PDB entry 4OIW | X-ray diffraction, 2.44 A resolution | chains C and E of the 6 polymer chains in the assembly

Chain C (and E):
Molecule: Probable M18 family aminopeptidase 2
From: Pseudomonas aeruginosa
Notes: EC 3.4.11.-; chain E of this document is another copy of the same molecule, construct and numbering; everything in this record applies to it too
Reference sequence: Q9HYZ3 (APEB_PSEAE); numbering as in UniProt (aligned over 1-429)
Sequence (431 residues; numbered -1 to 429; the number before each row is that of its first residue; numbers below 1 keep their minus sign (Gly-1 is residue -1)):
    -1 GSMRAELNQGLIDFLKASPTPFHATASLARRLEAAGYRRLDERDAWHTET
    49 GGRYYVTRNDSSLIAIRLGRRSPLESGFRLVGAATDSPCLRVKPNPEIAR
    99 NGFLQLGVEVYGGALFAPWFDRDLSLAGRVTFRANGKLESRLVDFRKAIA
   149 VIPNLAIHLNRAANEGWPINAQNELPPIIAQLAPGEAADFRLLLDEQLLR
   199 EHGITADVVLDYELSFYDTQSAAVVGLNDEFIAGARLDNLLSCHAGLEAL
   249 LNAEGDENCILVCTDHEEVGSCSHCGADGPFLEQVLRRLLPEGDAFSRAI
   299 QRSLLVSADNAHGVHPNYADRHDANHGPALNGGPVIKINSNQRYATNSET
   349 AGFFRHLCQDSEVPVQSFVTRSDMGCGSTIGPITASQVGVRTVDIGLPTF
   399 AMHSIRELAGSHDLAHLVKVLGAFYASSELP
Disordered / not traced: -1 to 0, 268-276, 373-384
Sequence notes: expression tag (-1 to 0); engineered mutation Ala82 (His in Q9HYZ3)
Ion coordination: Zn2+: Asp236, Glu266, His401
Swiss-Prot annotation at these positions:
  - binding site (Zn(2+)): His156, His401

Interface between chain C and chain E:
Residue-residue contacts (157):
  Arg98(C) - Pro314(E)  hydrogen bond (side chain-backbone)
  Arg98(C) - Asn315(E)  hydrogen bond
  Asn99(C) - Val312(E)
  Asn99(C) - Pro314(E)
  Asn99(C) - Ala317(E)
  Phe101(C) - Phe229(E)  hydrophobic
  Phe101(C) - Val312(E)
  Phe101(C) - Pro314(E)  hydrophobic
  Phe101(C) - Phe398(E)  hydrophobic
  Gln103(C) - Pro314(E)
  Gln103(C) - Asn315(E)  hydrogen bond
  Gly111(C) - Ile155(E)
  Ala112(C) - Ile155(E)
  Ala112(C) - Asn162(E)  hydrogen bond (backbone-side chain)
  Leu113(C) - Leu153(E)
  Leu113(C) - Ala161(E)  hydrophobic
  Leu113(C) - Asn162(E)
  Phe114(C) - Asn162(E)  hydrogen bond (backbone-side chain)
  Pro116(C) - Asn152(E)
  Phe118(C) - Arg120(E)  hydrogen bond (backbone-side chain)
  Phe118(C) - Tyr316(E)
  Asp119(C) - Arg120(E)  hydrogen bond (backbone-side chain)
  Asp119(C) - Ala399(E)
  Asp119(C) - Ser402(E)  hydrogen bond
  Asp119(C) - Arg404(E)
  Arg120(C) - Phe118(E)  hydrogen bond (side chain-backbone)
  Arg120(C) - Asp119(E)  hydrogen bond (side chain-backbone)
  Arg120(C) - Arg120(E)
  Asp121(C) - Gln218(E)
  Asp121(C) - Val223(E)
  Asp121(C) - Ala231(E)
  Asp121(C) - Arg404(E)  salt bridge
  Lys145(C) - Gly224(E)  hydrogen bond (side chain-backbone)
  Lys145(C) - Leu225(E)  hydrogen bond (side chain-backbone)
  Lys145(C) - Asp227(E)  salt bridge
  Ala146(C) - Val223(E)
  Ala146(C) - Gly224(E)  hydrogen bond (backbone-backbone)
  Ile147(C) - Gly224(E)
  Ile147(C) - Leu225(E)  hydrogen bond (backbone-backbone)
  Val149(C) - Leu406(E)  hydrophobic
  Pro151(C) - His313(E)  hydrogen bond (backbone-side chain)
  Pro151(C) - Phe398(E)  hydrophobic
  Asn152(C) - Pro116(E)
  Asn152(C) - His313(E)
  Asn152(C) - Ala399(E)  hydrogen bond (backbone-backbone)
  Leu153(C) - Leu113(E)
  Leu153(C) - Tyr316(E)  hydrophobic
  Leu153(C) - Arg319(E)
  Ala154(C) - His310(E)
  Ala154(C) - Ala399(E)
  Ala154(C) - Met400(E)
  Ile155(C) - Gly111(E)
  Ile155(C) - Ala112(E)
  Ile155(C) - Leu113(E)  hydrophobic
  Ile155(C) - Met400(E)  hydrogen bond (backbone-backbone)
  Ile155(C) - His401(E)
  His156(C) - His310(E)
  His156(C) - Met400(E)
  His156(C) - His401(E)  hydrogen bond
  Leu157(C) - His310(E)
  Leu157(C) - Arg319(E)  hydrogen bond (backbone-side chain)
  Leu157(C) - His320(E)
  Leu157(C) - Met372(E)  hydrophobic
  Asn158(C) - Arg319(E)
  Ala161(C) - Leu113(E)  hydrophobic
  Asn162(C) - Ala112(E)  hydrogen bond (side chain-backbone)
  Asn162(C) - Leu113(E)
  Asn162(C) - Phe114(E)  hydrogen bond (side chain-backbone)
  Asn162(C) - Trp165(E)
  Asn162(C) - Pro166(E)
  Asn162(C) - Ile167(E)  hydrogen bond (backbone-backbone)
  Glu163(C) - Trp165(E)
  Glu163(C) - Pro166(E)
  Gly164(C) - Trp165(E)
  Trp165(C) - Asn162(E)
  Trp165(C) - Glu163(E)
  Trp165(C) - Gly164(E)
  Pro166(C) - Asn162(E)
  Pro166(C) - Glu163(E)
  Ile167(C) - Asn162(E)  hydrogen bond (backbone-backbone)
  Asn171(C) - Asn315(E)
  Glu172(C) - Asn315(E)  hydrogen bond (backbone-side chain)
  Glu172(C) - Tyr316(E)  hydrogen bond
  Pro174(C) - Asn315(E)  hydrogen bond (backbone-side chain)
  Ile176(C) - Phe229(E)  hydrophobic
  Ile176(C) - Phe398(E)  hydrophobic
  Ile177(C) - Gly224(E)
  Ile177(C) - Leu225(E)  hydrogen bond (backbone-backbone)
  Ile177(C) - Glu228(E)
  Ala178(C) - Asn226(E)
  Ala178(C) - Glu228(E)
  Gln179(C) - Glu228(E)  hydrogen bond (backbone-side chain)
  Gln179(C) - Phe229(E)
  Gln179(C) - Leu328(E)  hydrogen bond (side chain-backbone)
  Gln179(C) - Asn329(E)
  Leu191(C) - Leu225(E)  hydrophobic
  Gln218(C) - Gln218(E)
  Ala221(C) - Asp121(E)
  Val223(C) - Asp121(E)
  Val223(C) - Ala146(E)
  Gly224(C) - Lys145(E)  hydrogen bond (backbone-side chain)
  Gly224(C) - Ala146(E)  hydrogen bond (backbone-backbone)
  Gly224(C) - Ile147(E)
  Gly224(C) - Ile177(E)
  Leu225(C) - Lys145(E)  hydrogen bond (backbone-side chain)
  Leu225(C) - Ile147(E)  hydrogen bond (backbone-backbone)
  Leu225(C) - Ile177(E)  hydrogen bond (backbone-backbone)
  Leu225(C) - Leu191(E)  hydrophobic
  Asn226(C) - Ala178(E)
  Asp227(C) - Lys145(E)  salt bridge
  Glu228(C) - Ile177(E)
  Glu228(C) - Ala178(E)
  Glu228(C) - Gln179(E)  hydrogen bond (side chain-backbone)
  Phe229(C) - Phe101(E)  hydrophobic
  Phe229(C) - Ile176(E)  hydrophobic
  Ala231(C) - Asp121(E)
  His310(C) - Ala154(E)
  His310(C) - His156(E)
  His310(C) - Leu157(E)
  Val312(C) - Asn99(E)
  His313(C) - Pro151(E)  hydrogen bond (side chain-backbone)
  His313(C) - Asn152(E)
  Pro314(C) - Arg98(E)  hydrogen bond (backbone-side chain)
  Pro314(C) - Asn99(E)
  Pro314(C) - Phe101(E)  hydrophobic
  Pro314(C) - Gln103(E)
  Pro314(C) - Ile176(E)  hydrophobic
  Asn315(C) - Arg98(E)  hydrogen bond
  Asn315(C) - Gln103(E)  hydrogen bond
  Asn315(C) - Asn171(E)
  Asn315(C) - Glu172(E)  hydrogen bond (side chain-backbone)
  Asn315(C) - Pro174(E)  hydrogen bond (side chain-backbone)
  Tyr316(C) - Phe118(E)
  Tyr316(C) - Leu153(E)  hydrophobic
  Tyr316(C) - Glu172(E)  hydrogen bond
  Ala317(C) - Asn99(E)
  Arg319(C) - Leu153(E)
  Arg319(C) - Leu157(E)  hydrogen bond (side chain-backbone)
  Arg319(C) - Asn158(E)
  His320(C) - Leu157(E)
  Leu328(C) - Gln179(E)  hydrogen bond (backbone-side chain)
  Asn329(C) - Gln179(E)
  Met372(C) - Leu157(E)
  Phe398(C) - Phe101(E)  hydrophobic
  Phe398(C) - Pro151(E)  hydrophobic
  Phe398(C) - Ile176(E)  hydrophobic
  Ala399(C) - Asp119(E)
  Ala399(C) - Asn152(E)  hydrogen bond (backbone-backbone)
  Met400(C) - Ala154(E)
  Met400(C) - Ile155(E)  hydrogen bond (backbone-backbone)
  Met400(C) - His156(E)
  His401(C) - Ile155(E)
  His401(C) - His156(E)
  Ser402(C) - Asp119(E)  hydrogen bond
  Arg404(C) - Asp119(E)
  Arg404(C) - Asp121(E)  salt bridge
  Leu406(C) - Val149(E)  hydrophobic
Also at the interface, not in a pair above, chain C (72 interface residues in all): Ala115, Phe143, Leu173
Also at the interface, not in a pair above, chain E (71 interface residues in all): Ala115, Leu173, Ala221

Summary:
72 residues of chain C and 71 residues of chain E are in contact, with 47 hydrogen bonds and 4 salt bridges.
Polar contacts include Asp121(C)-Arg404(E), Lys145(C)-Asp227(E) and Arg98(C)-Pro314(E). From UniProt:
Zn2+-binding residues His156(C) and His401(C) on chain C.
Chain C and chain E are both Probable M18 family aminopeptidase 2 (Pseudomonas aeruginosa); the structure,
Structural and kinetic bases for the metal preference of the M18 aminopeptidase from Pseudomonas aeruginosa,
was determined by X-ray diffraction together with 3WT4, 4NJQ, 4NJR and 4OID from the same study.
